PDB entry 6HCO | electron microscopy, 3.58 A resolution | chains A and B of the 6 polymer chains in the assembly

[Chain A (and B)]
Molecule: ATP-binding cassette sub-family G member 2
From: Homo sapiens
Notes: chain B of this document is another copy of the same molecule, construct and numbering; everything in this record applies to it too
Reference sequence: Q9UNQ0 (ABCG2_HUMAN); residue numbers follow UniProt; this construct covers 2-655
Sequence (664 residues; each row starts with the number of its first residue; numbers below 1 keep their minus sign (Asp-8 is residue -8)):
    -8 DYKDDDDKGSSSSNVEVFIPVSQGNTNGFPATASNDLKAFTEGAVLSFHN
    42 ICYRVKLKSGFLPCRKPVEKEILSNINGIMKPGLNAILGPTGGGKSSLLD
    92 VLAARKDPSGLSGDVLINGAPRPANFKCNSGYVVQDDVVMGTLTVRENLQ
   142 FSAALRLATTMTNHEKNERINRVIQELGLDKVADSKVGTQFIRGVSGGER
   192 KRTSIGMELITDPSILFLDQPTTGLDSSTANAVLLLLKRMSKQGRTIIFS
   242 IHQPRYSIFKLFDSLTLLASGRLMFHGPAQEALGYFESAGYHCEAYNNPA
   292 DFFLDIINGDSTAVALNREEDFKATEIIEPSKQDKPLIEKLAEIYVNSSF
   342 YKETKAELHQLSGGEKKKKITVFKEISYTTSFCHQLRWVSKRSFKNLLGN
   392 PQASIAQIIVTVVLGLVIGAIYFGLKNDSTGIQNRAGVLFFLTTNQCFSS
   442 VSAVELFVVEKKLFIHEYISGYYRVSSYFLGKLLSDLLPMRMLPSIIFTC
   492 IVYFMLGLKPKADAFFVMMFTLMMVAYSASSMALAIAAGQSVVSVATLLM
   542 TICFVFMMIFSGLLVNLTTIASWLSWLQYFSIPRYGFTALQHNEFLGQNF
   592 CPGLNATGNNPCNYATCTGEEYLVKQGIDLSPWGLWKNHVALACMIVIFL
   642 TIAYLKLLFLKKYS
Disordered / not traced: -8 to 34, 47-60, 302-327, 355-371, 655
Disulfides: Cys592-Cys608
Covalently attached groups: N-acetylglucosamine (NAG) linked to Asn596
Sequence notes: expression tag (-8 to 1); engineered mutation Gln211 (Glu in Q9UNQ0)
Small-molecule neighbours: estrone 3-sulfate (FY5): Thr435, Asn436, Phe439, Val546, Met549
UniProt features mapped onto this chain:
  - binding site (ATP): Gly80 to Ser87, Arg184 to Glu190, His243
  - site (Not glycosylated): Asn418, Asn557
  - modified residue: Thr362 (Phosphothreonine)
  - glycosylation: Asn596 (N-linked (GlcNAc...) asparagine)
What the authors report for this chain:
  - binding site for estrone 3-sulfate: Thr435, Asn436, Phe439, Met549
  - mutagenesis - N436A, F439A: abolished binding to estrone 3-sulfate
  - mutagenesis - V546F (12-fold): increased catalytic activity (basal ATPase activity)
  - mutagenesis - T435A (4.5-fold), L554A: decreased binding to estrone 3-sulfate
  - mutagenesis - M549A: unchanged catalytic activity on ATP
  - mutagenesis - L555A: abolished expression
  - mutagenesis - L554A: increased catalytic activity on basal ATPase rate
  - mutagenesis - V546F: increased catalytic activity on estrone 3-sulfate
  - mutagenesis - V546A, M549A: unchanged catalytic activity on estrone 3-sulfate
  - mutagenesis - T435F: decreased catalytic activity on estrone 3-sulfate
  - conformationally variable residues: Phe439

[How chain A and chain B interact]
Cross-chain cystine bridges: Cys603(A)-Cys603(B)
Residue-residue contacts (67):
  Ser218(A) - Asn299(B)
  Ser219(A) - Asn299(B)
  Gln244(A) - Gln244(B)
  His283(A) - Tyr287(B)
  Cys284(A) - Tyr287(B)
  Glu285(A) - Tyr287(B)
  Tyr287(A) - Cys284(B)
  Tyr287(A) - Glu285(B)
  Tyr287(A) - Asn288(B)
  Tyr287(A) - Pro290(B)
  Asn288(A) - Tyr287(B)
  Asn288(A) - Asn288(B)  hydrogen bond (backbone-backbone)
  Asn289(A) - Asn289(B)
  Pro290(A) - Tyr287(B)
  Asn299(A) - Ser218(B)
  Leu405(A) - Phe547(B)  hydrophobic
  Val408(A) - Phe547(B)  hydrophobic
  Ile409(A) - Ile550(B)  hydrophobic
  Ile412(A) - Phe551(B)  hydrophobic
  Tyr413(A) - Ile550(B)
  Tyr413(A) - Leu555(B)  hydrogen bond (side chain-backbone)
  Tyr413(A) - Val556(B)  hydrophobic
  Ser420(A) - Tyr605(B)
  Thr421(A) - Asn557(B)
  Thr421(A) - Thr560(B)
  Gln424(A) - Gly553(B)  hydrogen bond (side chain-backbone)
  Gln424(A) - Leu554(B)  hydrogen bond (side chain-backbone)
  Gln424(A) - Leu555(B)
  Gln424(A) - Asn557(B)
  Gln424(A) - Gln617(B)  hydrogen bond
  Asn425(A) - Val556(B)
  Asn425(A) - Asn557(B)
  Asn425(A) - Thr560(B)
  Gly428(A) - Leu555(B)
  Phe431(A) - Leu555(B)  hydrophobic
  Phe432(A) - Val546(B)  hydrophobic
  Val546(A) - Phe432(B)  hydrophobic
  Phe547(A) - Leu405(B)  hydrophobic
  Phe547(A) - Val408(B)  hydrophobic
  Ile550(A) - Ile409(B)  hydrophobic
  Ile550(A) - Tyr413(B)
  Phe551(A) - Ile412(B)  hydrophobic
  Gly553(A) - Gln424(B)  hydrogen bond (backbone-side chain)
  Leu554(A) - Gln424(B)  hydrogen bond (backbone-side chain)
  Leu555(A) - Tyr413(B)  hydrogen bond (backbone-side chain)
  Leu555(A) - Gln424(B)
  Leu555(A) - Gly428(B)
  Leu555(A) - Phe431(B)  hydrophobic
  Leu555(A) - Leu554(B)  hydrophobic
  Val556(A) - Ile412(B)  hydrophobic
  Val556(A) - Tyr413(B)  hydrophobic
  Val556(A) - Asn425(B)
  Asn557(A) - Thr421(B)
  Asn557(A) - Gln424(B)
  Asn557(A) - Asn425(B)
  Thr560(A) - Thr421(B)
  Thr560(A) - Asn425(B)
  Ile561(A) - Ile412(B)
  Cys592(A) - Tyr605(B)  hydrophobic
  Pro593(A) - Tyr605(B)
  Cys603(A) - Cys603(B)  disulfide
  Tyr605(A) - Ser420(B)
  Tyr605(A) - Cys592(B)  hydrophobic
  Tyr605(A) - Pro593(B)
  Tyr605(A) - Ala606(B)
  Ala606(A) - Tyr605(B)
  Gln617(A) - Gln424(B)  hydrogen bond
Interface residues without a listed pair, chain A (46 interface residues in all): Tyr247, Asp292, Ala411, Val429, Leu565, Lys616
Interface residues without a listed pair, chain B (46 interface residues in all): Ser219, Tyr247, His283, Asp292, Ala411, Val429, Ile561, Leu565, Lys616
The authors on this interface:
  - pairs named by the authors: Cys603(A)-Cys603(B) (covalent link)

[Summary]
Chain A and chain B each contribute 46 residues to their interface, with 1 disulfide bond and 9 hydrogen
bonds. Among the polar pairs are Tyr413(A)-Leu555(B), Gln424(A)-Gly553(B) and Gln424(A)-Leu554(B). The authors
report a contact between Cys603(A) and Cys603(B). The paper reports a binding site for estrone 3-sulfate at
Thr435(A), Asn436(A) and Phe439(A) among others; N436A and F439A of chain A abolish binding to estrone
3-sulfate; 9 substitutions were tested in all.
Chain A and chain B are both ATP-binding cassette sub-family G member 2 (Homo sapiens); the structure, Cryo-EM
structure of the ABCG2 E211Q mutant bound to estrone 3-sulfate and 5D3-Fab, was determined by electron
microscopy (same publication as 6HZM and 6HBU).
